Entry 3M4O (X-ray diffraction, 3.57 A resolution); this record covers chains A and E of the 13 polymer chains in the assembly.

== Chain A ==
Name: DNA-directed RNA polymerase II subunit RPB1
Source organism: Saccharomyces cerevisiae
Notes: EC 2.7.7.6
Reference sequence: P04050 (RPB1_YEAST); residue numbers follow UniProt; this construct covers 1-1733
Sequence (1733 residues; row label = number of the first residue in the row):
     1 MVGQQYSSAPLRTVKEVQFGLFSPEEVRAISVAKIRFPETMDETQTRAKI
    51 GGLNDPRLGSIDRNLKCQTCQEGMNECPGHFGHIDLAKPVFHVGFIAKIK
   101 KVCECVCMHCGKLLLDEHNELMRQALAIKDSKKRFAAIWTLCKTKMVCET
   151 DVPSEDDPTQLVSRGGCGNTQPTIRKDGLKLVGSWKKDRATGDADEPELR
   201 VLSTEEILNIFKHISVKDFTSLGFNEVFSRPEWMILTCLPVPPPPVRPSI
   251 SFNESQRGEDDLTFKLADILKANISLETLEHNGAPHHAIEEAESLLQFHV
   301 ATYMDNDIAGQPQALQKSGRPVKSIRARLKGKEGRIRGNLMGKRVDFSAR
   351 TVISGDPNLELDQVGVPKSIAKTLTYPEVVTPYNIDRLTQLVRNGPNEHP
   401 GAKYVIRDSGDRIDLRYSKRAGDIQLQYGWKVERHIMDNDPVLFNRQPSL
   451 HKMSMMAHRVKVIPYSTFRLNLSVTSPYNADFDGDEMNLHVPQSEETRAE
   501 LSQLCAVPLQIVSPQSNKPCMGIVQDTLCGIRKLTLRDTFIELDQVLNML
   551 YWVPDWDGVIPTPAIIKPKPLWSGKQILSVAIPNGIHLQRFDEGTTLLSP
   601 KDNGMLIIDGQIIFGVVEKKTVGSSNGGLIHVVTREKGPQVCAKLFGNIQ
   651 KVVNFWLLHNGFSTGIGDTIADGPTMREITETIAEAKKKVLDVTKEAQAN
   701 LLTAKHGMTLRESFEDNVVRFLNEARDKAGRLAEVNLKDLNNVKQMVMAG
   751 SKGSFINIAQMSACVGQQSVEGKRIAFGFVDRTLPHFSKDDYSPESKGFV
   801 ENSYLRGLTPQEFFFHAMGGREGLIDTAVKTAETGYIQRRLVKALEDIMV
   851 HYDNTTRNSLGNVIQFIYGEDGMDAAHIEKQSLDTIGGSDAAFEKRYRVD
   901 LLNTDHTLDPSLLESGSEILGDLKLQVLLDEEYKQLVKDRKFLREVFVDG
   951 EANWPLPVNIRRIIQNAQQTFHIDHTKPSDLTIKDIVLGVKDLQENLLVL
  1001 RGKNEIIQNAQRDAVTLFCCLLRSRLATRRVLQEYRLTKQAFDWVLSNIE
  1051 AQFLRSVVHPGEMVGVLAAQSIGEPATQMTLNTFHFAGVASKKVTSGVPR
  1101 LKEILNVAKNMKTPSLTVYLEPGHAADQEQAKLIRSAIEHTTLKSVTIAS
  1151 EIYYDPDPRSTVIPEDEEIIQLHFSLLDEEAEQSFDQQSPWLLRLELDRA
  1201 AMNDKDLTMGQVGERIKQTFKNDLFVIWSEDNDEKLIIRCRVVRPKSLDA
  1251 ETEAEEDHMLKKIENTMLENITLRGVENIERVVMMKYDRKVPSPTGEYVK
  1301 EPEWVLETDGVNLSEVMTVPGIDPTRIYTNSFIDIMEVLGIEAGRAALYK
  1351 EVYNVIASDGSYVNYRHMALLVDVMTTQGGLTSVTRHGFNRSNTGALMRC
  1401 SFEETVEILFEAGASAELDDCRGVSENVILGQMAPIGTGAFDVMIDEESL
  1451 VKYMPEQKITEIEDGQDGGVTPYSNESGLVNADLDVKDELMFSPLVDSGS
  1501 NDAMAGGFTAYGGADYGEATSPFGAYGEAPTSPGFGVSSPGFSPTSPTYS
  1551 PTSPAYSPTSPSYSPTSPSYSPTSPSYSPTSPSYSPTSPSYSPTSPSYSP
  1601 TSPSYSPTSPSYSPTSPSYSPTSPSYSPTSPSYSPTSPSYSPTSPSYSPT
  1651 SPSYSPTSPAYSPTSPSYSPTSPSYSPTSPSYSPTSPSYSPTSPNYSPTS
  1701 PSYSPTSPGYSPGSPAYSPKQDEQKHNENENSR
Unresolved in the structure: 1-2, 155-160, 187-198, 1082-1091, 1177-1186, 1244-1253, 1446-1733
Bound ions: Zn2+ site 1: Cys-67, Cys-70, Cys-77; Zn2+ site 2 near Cys-148 (its only coordinating residue here); Mg2+: Asp-481, Asp-483, Asp-485 (shared with 1 residue of chain R)
Small-molecule neighbours: cis-diammine(pyridine)chloroplatinum(II) (C7P): Ala-828, Val-829, Ala-832
UniProt features mapped onto this chain:
  - region: Pro-248 to Asp-260 (Lid loop), Asn-306 to Lys-323 (Rudder loop), Pro-810 to Glu-822 (Bridging helix)
  - binding site (Zn(2+)): Cys-67, Cys-70, Cys-77, His-80, Cys-107, Cys-110, Cys-148, Cys-167
  - binding site (Mg(2+)): Asp-481, Asp-483, Asp-485
  - modified residue: Thr-1471 (Phosphothreonine)
  - cross-link (Glycyl lysine isopeptide (Lys-Gly)): Lys-695 (interchain with G-Cter in ubiquitin), Lys-1246 (interchain with G-Cter in ubiquitin), Lys-1350 (interchain with G-Cter in ubiquitin)
  - natural variant: Ser-1653 to Pro-1659 (deletion: In strain: A364A)
  - mutagenesis: Lys-1246 (K1246R: Impairs ubiquitination during transcription stress)
Reported in the primary citation:
  - binding site for cis-diammine(pyridine)chloroplatinum(II): Val-829, Ala-832

== Chain E ==
Name: DNA-directed RNA polymerases I, II, and III subunit RPABC1
Source organism: Saccharomyces cerevisiae
Reference sequence: P20434 (RPAB1_YEAST); numbering as in UniProt (aligned over 1-215)
Sequence (215 residues; numbered 1 to 215; the number before each row is that of its first residue):
     1 MDQENERNISRLWRAFRTVKEMVKDRGYFITQEEVELPLEDFKAKYCDSM
    51 GRPQRKMMSFQANPTEESISKFPDMGSLWVEFCDEPSVGVKTMKTFVIHI
   101 QEKNFQTGIFVYQNNITPSAMKLVPSIPPATIETFNEAALVVNITHHELV
   151 PKHIRLSSDEKRELLKRYRLKESQLPRIQRADPVALYLGLKRGEVVKIIR
   201 KSETSGRYASYRICM
Unresolved in the structure: 1

== Interface between chain A and chain E ==
Residue-residue contacts - 84 pairs, chain A then chain E:
  Arg-857(A) with Tyr-168(E), hydrogen bond (side chain-backbone); Leu-170(E); Gln-174(E)
  Leu-860(A) with Gln-174(E), hydrogen bond (backbone-side chain)
  Gly-861(A) with Gln-174(E)
  Asn-862(A) with Ser-173(E); Gln-174(E)
  Val-863(A) with Leu-170(E), hydrophobic; Gln-174(E), hydrogen bond (backbone-backbone); Pro-176(E)
  Gln-865(A) with Tyr-208(E)
  Phe-866(A) with Pro-176(E); Tyr-208(E), hydrogen bond (backbone-side chain); Tyr-211(E)
  Ile-867(A) with Tyr-208(E)
  Gly-869(A) with Thr-204(E), hydrogen bond (backbone-side chain)
  Glu-870(A) with Arg-200(E), salt bridge; Ser-202(E), hydrogen bond; Thr-204(E); Ser-205(E), hydrogen bond (backbone-side chain); Tyr-208(E)
  Asp-871(A) with Thr-204(E), hydrogen bond; Ser-205(E)
  Phe-942(A) with Gly-206(E); Arg-207(E)
  Glu-945(A) with Lys-201(E), salt bridge
  Val-946(A) with Lys-201(E); Ser-202(E)
  Phe-947(A) with Glu-203(E)
  Trp-954(A) with Glu-203(E)
  Asn-1004(A) with Arg-167(E)
  Ile-1006(A) with Glu-163(E); Arg-167(E)
  Ile-1007(A) with Arg-167(E)
  Asp-1013(A) with Ser-205(E), hydrogen bond (backbone-side chain); Arg-207(E), salt bridge
  Ala-1014(A) with Ser-205(E)
  Leu-1017(A) with Glu-203(E); Thr-204(E); Ser-205(E); Gly-206(E)
  Glu-1315(A) with Arg-11(E), salt bridge
  Met-1317(A) with Val-142(E)
  Thr-1318(A) with Arg-11(E); Arg-14(E), hydrogen bond (backbone-side chain); Ala-138(E)
  Val-1319(A) with Arg-14(E)
  Pro-1324(A) with Val-142(E), hydrophobic; His-147(E), hydrogen bond (backbone-side chain)
  Thr-1325(A) with His-146(E), hydrogen bond (side chain-backbone); His-147(E); Glu-148(E), hydrogen bond (backbone-backbone)
  Arg-1326(A) with His-147(E); Glu-148(E)
  Ile-1327(A) with His-147(E), hydrogen bond (backbone-side chain)
  Met-1336(A) with Pro-183(E)
  Glu-1337(A) with Pro-183(E)
  Val-1338(A) with Ile-144(E); Pro-183(E)
  Leu-1339(A) with His-147(E); Val-150(E); Pro-183(E); Val-184(E)
  Gly-1340(A) with Asp-182(E); Pro-183(E)
  Ile-1341(A) with Ile-178(E), hydrophobic; Asp-182(E), hydrogen bond (backbone-side chain); Arg-212(E)
  Glu-1342(A) with Pro-151(E); Ile-198(E); Arg-200(E), salt bridge; Arg-212(E), salt bridge
  Ala-1343(A) with Leu-149(E), hydrophobic; Val-150(E)
  Arg-1345(A) with Arg-200(E)
  Tyr-1349(A) with Glu-203(E)
  Tyr-1365(A) with Ser-202(E); Glu-203(E)
  Arg-1366(A) with Thr-204(E), hydrogen bond
  Thr-1376(A) with Arg-212(E)
  Thr-1377(A) with Pro-176(E); Arg-177(E), hydrogen bond (backbone-backbone)
  Gly-1379(A) with Arg-177(E); Gln-179(E)
Also at the interface, not in a pair above, chain A (59 interface residues in all): Ile-864, Pro-955, Leu-956, Ala-1010, Val-1015, Thr-1016, Ser-1314, Pro-1320, Ile-1335, Ala-1346, Ala-1347, Asp-1373, Gln-1378, Gly-1380
Also at the interface, not in a pair above, chain E (43 interface residues in all): Arg-7, Val-141, His-153, Leu-175, Ala-209, Ser-210, Met-215

== Overview ==
59 residues of chain A and 43 residues of chain E are in contact; the contacts include 17 hydrogen bonds and 6
salt bridges. Polar pairs include Glu-870(A)/Arg-200(E), Glu-945(A)/Lys-201(E) and Asp-1013(A)/Arg-207(E).
Bound to chain A: cis-diammine(pyridine)chloroplatinum(II). The paper reports a binding site for
cis-diammine(pyridine)chloroplatinum(II) at Val-829(A) and Ala-832(A).
Here chain A is DNA-directed RNA polymerase II subunit RPB1 and chain E is DNA-directed RNA polymerases I, II,
and III subunit RPABC1, both from Saccharomyces cerevisiae. Entry 3M4O (RNA polymerase II elongation complex
B) was determined by X-ray diffraction (same publication as 3M3Y).
